Entry 1IAH (X-ray diffraction, 2.40 A resolution); this record covers chains A and B.

# Chain A (and B)
Molecule: Transient receptor potential-related protein
Source organism: Mus musculus
Notes: EC 2.7.1.37; fragment: protein kinase domain, residues 1549-1828; chain B of this document is another copy of the same molecule, construct and numbering; everything in this record applies to it too
UniProtKB: Q923J1 (TRPM7_MOUSE); residue numbers follow UniProt; this construct covers 1549-1828
Chain sequence (280 residues; row label = number of the first residue in the row):
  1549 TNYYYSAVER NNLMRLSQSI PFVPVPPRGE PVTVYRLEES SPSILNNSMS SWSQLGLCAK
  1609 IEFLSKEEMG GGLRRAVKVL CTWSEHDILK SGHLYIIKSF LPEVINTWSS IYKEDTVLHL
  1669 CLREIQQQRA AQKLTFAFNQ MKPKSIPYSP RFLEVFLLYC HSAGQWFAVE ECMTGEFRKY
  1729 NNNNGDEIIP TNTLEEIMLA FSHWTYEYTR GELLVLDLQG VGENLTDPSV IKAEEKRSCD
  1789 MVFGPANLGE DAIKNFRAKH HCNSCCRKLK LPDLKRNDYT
Not modelled in the structure: 1549-1550, 1615-1616 (chain B: fully traced)
Metal / ion sites: Zn2+: His1751, His1808, Cys1810, Cys1814
Residues lining bound ligands: ADP (adenosine-5'-diphosphate): Met1617, Gly1618, Gly1619, Gly1620, Leu1621, Arg1622, Arg1623, Ala1624, Ile1644, Lys1646, Leu1701, Glu1718, Glu1719, Cys1720, Met1721, Phe1725, Thr1774, Asp1775
Curated features (UniProtKB/Swiss-Prot):
  - active site: Asp1765 (Proton acceptor)
  - binding site (ADP): Gly1619, Gly1620, Leu1621, Arg1622, Lys1646, Glu1718, Glu1719, Met1721, Asp1775
  - binding site (Zn(2+)): His1751, His1808, Cys1810, Cys1814
  - modified residue: Thr1549 (Phosphothreonine), Ser1565 (Phosphoserine), Ser1567 (Phosphoserine), Thr1581 (Phosphothreonine), Ser1596 (Phosphoserine), Ser1613 (Phosphoserine), Ser1658 (Phosphoserine), Thr1683 (Phosphothreonine), Ser1777 (Phosphoserine), Thr1828 (Phosphothreonine)
  - mutagenesis: Lys1646 (K1646R: Kinase-dead knockin mouse mice display normal development and no changes in serum Mg(2+) and Ca(2+) concentrations), Gly1797 (G1797D: Severe reduction of kinase activity), Cys1810 (C1810A: Loss of kinase activity; when associated with A-1813), Cys1813 (C1813A: Loss of kinase activity; when associated with A-1820)

# Chain A / chain B interface
Pairs across the interface (117; chain A residue first):
  Tyr1551(A) - Tyr1756(B)
  Tyr1551(A) - Arg1758(B)  hydrogen bond (backbone-side chain)
  Tyr1552(A) - Tyr1756(B)  hydrogen bond (backbone-side chain)
  Tyr1553(A) - Tyr1756(B)
  Tyr1553(A) - Thr1757(B)
  Tyr1553(A) - Arg1758(B)
  Glu1557(A) - Asn1594(B)  hydrogen bond
  Glu1557(A) - Asn1595(B)
  Glu1557(A) - Tyr1756(B)  hydrogen bond
  Arg1558(A) - Glu1760(B)  salt bridge
  Asn1560(A) - Ser1596(B)  hydrogen bond (side chain-backbone)
  Asn1560(A) - Met1597(B)
  Leu1561(A) - Ala1678(B)
  Leu1561(A) - Lys1681(B)
  Leu1561(A) - Leu1682(B)  hydrophobic
  Leu1561(A) - Leu1761(B)  hydrophobic
  Leu1561(A) - Phe1791(B)
  Met1562(A) - Leu1761(B)  hydrophobic
  Arg1563(A) - Met1597(B)
  Arg1563(A) - Ser1598(B)  hydrogen bond (side chain-backbone)
  Leu1564(A) - Ser1598(B)
  Leu1564(A) - Gln1674(B)  hydrogen bond (backbone-side chain)
  Leu1564(A) - Arg1677(B)
  Leu1564(A) - Ala1678(B)
  Leu1564(A) - Lys1681(B)
  Leu1564(A) - Phe1791(B)
  Ser1565(A) - Lys1780(B)
  Ser1565(A) - Phe1791(B)
  Gln1566(A) - Gln1674(B)  hydrogen bond (backbone-side chain)
  Ile1568(A) - Ser1598(B)
  Ile1568(A) - Trp1600(B)
  Ile1568(A) - Gln1674(B)
  Pro1569(A) - Trp1600(B)
  Phe1570(A) - Tyr1583(B)  hydrophobic
  Phe1570(A) - Trp1600(B)  hydrophobic
  Phe1570(A) - Ser1601(B)
  Phe1570(A) - Leu1666(B)  hydrophobic
  Phe1570(A) - Leu1670(B)  hydrophobic
  Phe1570(A) - Leu1705(B)  hydrophobic
  Phe1570(A) - Trp1714(B)  hydrophobic
  Val1571(A) - Gln1602(B)
  Pro1572(A) - Tyr1583(B)
  Pro1572(A) - Gln1602(B)
  Pro1572(A) - Trp1714(B)  hydrophobic
  Val1573(A) - Tyr1583(B)  hydrogen bond (backbone-side chain)
  Val1573(A) - Gln1602(B)  hydrogen bond (backbone-backbone)
  Val1573(A) - Leu1603(B)
  Val1573(A) - Gly1604(B)  hydrogen bond (backbone-backbone)
  Pro1574(A) - Leu1603(B)
  Pro1575(A) - Thr1581(B)
  Pro1575(A) - Leu1603(B)
  Pro1575(A) - Gly1604(B)
  Pro1575(A) - Cys1606(B)  hydrophobic
  Arg1576(A) - Leu1603(B)
  Pro1579(A) - Trp1631(B)  hydrophobic
  Tyr1583(A) - Phe1570(B)  hydrophobic
  Tyr1583(A) - Pro1572(B)
  Asn1594(A) - Glu1557(B)
  Asn1595(A) - Val1556(B)
  Asn1595(A) - Glu1557(B)  hydrogen bond
  Asn1595(A) - Asn1560(B)
  Ser1596(A) - Asn1560(B)  hydrogen bond (backbone-side chain)
  Met1597(A) - Asn1560(B)
  Met1597(A) - Arg1563(B)
  Ser1598(A) - Arg1563(B)  hydrogen bond (backbone-side chain)
  Ser1598(A) - Leu1564(B)
  Ser1598(A) - Ile1568(B)
  Trp1600(A) - Ile1568(B)
  Trp1600(A) - Pro1569(B)
  Trp1600(A) - Phe1570(B)  hydrophobic
  Ser1601(A) - Phe1570(B)
  Gln1602(A) - Val1571(B)
  Gln1602(A) - Pro1572(B)
  Gln1602(A) - Val1573(B)  hydrogen bond (backbone-backbone)
  Leu1603(A) - Val1573(B)  hydrophobic
  Cys1606(A) - Trp1631(B)  hydrophobic
  Lys1608(A) - Cys1606(B)  hydrogen bond
  Lys1608(A) - Glu1633(B)  salt bridge
  Thr1630(A) - His1634(B)
  Trp1631(A) - Trp1631(B)  hydrophobic
  Trp1631(A) - Ser1632(B)
  Trp1631(A) - Glu1633(B)
  Trp1631(A) - His1634(B)
  Trp1631(A) - Asp1635(B)  hydrogen bond
  Glu1633(A) - Trp1631(B)
  Tyr1660(A) - Ser1567(B)  hydrogen bond
  Leu1666(A) - Phe1570(B)  hydrophobic
  Leu1670(A) - Phe1570(B)  hydrophobic
  Arg1671(A) - Ser1565(B)  hydrogen bond (side chain-backbone)
  Gln1674(A) - Leu1564(B)  hydrogen bond (side chain-backbone)
  Gln1674(A) - Gln1566(B)  hydrogen bond (side chain-backbone)
  Gln1674(A) - Ile1568(B)
  Arg1677(A) - Leu1564(B)
  Ala1678(A) - Leu1561(B)
  Ala1678(A) - Leu1564(B)
  Lys1681(A) - Leu1561(B)
  Lys1681(A) - Leu1564(B)
  Leu1682(A) - Leu1561(B)  hydrophobic
  Met1689(A) - Tyr1551(B)
  Leu1705(A) - Phe1570(B)  hydrophobic
  Trp1714(A) - Phe1570(B)  hydrophobic
  Trp1752(A) - Tyr1551(B)  hydrogen bond
  Glu1755(A) - Asn1550(B)
  Tyr1756(A) - Tyr1551(B)
  Tyr1756(A) - Tyr1552(B)
  Tyr1756(A) - Tyr1553(B)  hydrogen bond (backbone-backbone)
  Tyr1756(A) - Glu1557(B)  hydrogen bond
  Thr1757(A) - Tyr1553(B)
  Arg1758(A) - Tyr1552(B)
  Arg1758(A) - Tyr1553(B)
  Glu1760(A) - Tyr1553(B)  hydrogen bond
  Glu1760(A) - Arg1558(B)  salt bridge
  Glu1760(A) - Met1562(B)
  Leu1761(A) - Met1562(B)  hydrophobic
  Phe1791(A) - Leu1561(B)
  Phe1791(A) - Leu1564(B)
  Phe1791(A) - Ser1565(B)
Interface residues without a listed pair, chain A (66 interface residues in all): Ser1554, Val1556, Ser1567, Leu1585, Ser1599, Gly1604, Lys1690, Lys1818, Pro1820
Interface residues without a listed pair, chain B (64 interface residues in all): Thr1549, Ser1554, Leu1585, Ser1599, Leu1605, Thr1630, Tyr1660, Arg1671, Met1689

# Summary
The interface between chain A and chain B involves 66 residues on one side and 64 on the other, with 25
hydrogen bonds and 3 salt bridges. Polar contacts include Arg1558(A)-Glu1760(B), Lys1608(A)-Glu1633(B) and
Tyr1551(A)-Arg1758(B). Bound to chain A: ADP.
Chain A and chain B are both Transient receptor potential-related protein (Mus musculus); the structure,
Crystal structure of the atypical protein kinase domain of a trp ca-channel, chak (ADP-Mg complex), was
determined by X-ray diffraction together with 1IAJ from the same study.
